Entry 7WO7 (electron microscopy, 3.80 A resolution); this record covers chains A and B of the 3 polymer chains in the assembly.

# Chain A
Protein: mAb15 VH
Organism: Homo sapiens
Amino-acid sequence (225 residues; numbered 1 to 225; the number before each row is that of its first residue):
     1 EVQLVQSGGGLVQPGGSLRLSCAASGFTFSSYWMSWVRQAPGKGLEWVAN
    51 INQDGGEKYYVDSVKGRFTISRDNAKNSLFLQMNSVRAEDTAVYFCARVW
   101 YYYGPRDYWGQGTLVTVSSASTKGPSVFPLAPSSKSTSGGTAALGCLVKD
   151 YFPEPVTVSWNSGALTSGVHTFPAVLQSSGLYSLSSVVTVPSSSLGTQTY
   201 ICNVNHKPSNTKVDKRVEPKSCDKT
Disulfide bonds: Cys22-Cys96, Cys146-Cys202

# Chain B
Protein: mAb15 VL
Organism: Homo sapiens
Amino-acid sequence (218 residues; row label = number of the first residue in the row):
     1 DIVMTQPHSVSESPGKTVTISCTRSSGSIASNYVQWYQQRPGSSPTTVIY
    51 EDNQRPSGVPDRFSGSIDSSSNSASLTISGLKTEDEADYYCQSYDGSNHN
   101 VVFGGGTELTVLSQPKAAPSVTLFPPSSEELQANKATLVCLISDFYPGAV
   151 TVAWKADSSPVKAGVETTTPSKQSNNKYAASSYLSLTPEQWKSHRSYSCQ
   201 VTHEGSTVEKTVAPTECS
Unresolved in the structure: 1, 217-218
Disulfide bonds: Cys22-Cys91, Cys140-Cys199

# How chain A and chain B interact
Residue-residue contacts (67):
  Val37(A) - Phe103(B)  hydrophobic
  Gln39(A) - Gln39(B)  hydrogen bond
  Lys43(A) - Tyr90(B)
  Gly44(A) - Tyr90(B)
  Leu45(A) - Phe103(B)  hydrophobic
  Trp47(A) - His99(B)
  Trp47(A) - Asn100(B)
  Trp47(A) - Val101(B)
  Tyr59(A) - His99(B)
  Val61(A) - Asn100(B)
  Tyr101(A) - Glu51(B)  hydrogen bond
  Tyr102(A) - Tyr94(B)  hydrogen bond
  Tyr102(A) - His99(B)
  Tyr103(A) - Asn32(B)
  Tyr103(A) - Tyr33(B)
  Tyr103(A) - Tyr94(B)  hydrophobic
  Gly104(A) - Gln35(B)
  Pro105(A) - Gln35(B)
  Pro105(A) - Tyr37(B)
  Pro105(A) - Tyr50(B)  hydrophobic
  Arg106(A) - Tyr37(B)  hydrogen bond (backbone-side chain)
  Arg106(A) - Thr47(B)  hydrogen bond (backbone-side chain)
  Arg106(A) - Val101(B)
  Trp109(A) - Tyr37(B)  hydrophobic
  Trp109(A) - Pro45(B)
  Trp109(A) - Phe103(B)  hydrophobic
  Gly110(A) - Ser44(B)  hydrogen bond (backbone-side chain)
  Gln111(A) - Ser44(B)
  Phe128(A) - Glu130(B)
  Phe128(A) - Lys135(B)
  Pro129(A) - Ser127(B)  hydrogen bond (backbone-side chain)
  Pro129(A) - Glu129(B)
  Leu130(A) - Phe124(B)  hydrophobic
  Leu130(A) - Pro125(B)
  Leu130(A) - Pro126(B)
  Leu130(A) - Ser127(B)
  Ala131(A) - Pro125(B)
  Ala131(A) - Pro126(B)
  Ala131(A) - Ser127(B)  hydrogen bond (backbone-side chain)
  Ser133(A) - Pro125(B)
  Ser133(A) - Glu216(B)
  Ser134(A) - Val212(B)
  Lys135(A) - Val121(B)
  Lys135(A) - Leu123(B)
  Lys135(A) - Lys210(B)
  Ser136(A) - Phe124(B)
  Thr141(A) - Asp144(B)  hydrogen bond
  Ala143(A) - Phe124(B)
  Leu147(A) - Thr137(B)
  Leu147(A) - Tyr183(B)
  Lys149(A) - Lys135(B)
  Thr171(A) - Ser171(B)  hydrogen bond (backbone-side chain)
  Phe172(A) - Leu141(B)  hydrophobic
  Phe172(A) - Thr169(B)
  Phe172(A) - Ser171(B)
  Phe172(A) - Ala179(B)
  Pro173(A) - Thr168(B)
  Pro173(A) - Thr169(B)
  Pro173(A) - Ser171(B)
  Ala174(A) - Thr169(B)  hydrogen bond (backbone-side chain)
  Val175(A) - Glu166(B)
  Ser183(A) - Tyr183(B)
  Ser185(A) - Tyr183(B)  hydrogen bond
  Val187(A) - Leu141(B)  hydrophobic
  Arg216(A) - Glu129(B)
  Glu218(A) - Ser128(B)
  Lys220(A) - Glu216(B)  salt bridge
Other interface residues (no listed pair), chain A (44 interface residues in all): Asn50, Phe95, Asp107, Leu176
Other interface residues (no listed pair), chain B (43 interface residues in all): Gln92, Gly105, Thr122, Ser181, Thr211

# Overview
The interface between chain A and chain B involves 44 residues on one side and 43 on the other; the contacts
include 12 hydrogen bonds and 1 salt bridge. Polar contacts include Lys220(A)-Glu216(B), Gln39(A)-Gln39(B) and
Tyr101(A)-Glu51(B).
Chain A is mAb15 VH and chain B is mAb15 VL, both from Homo sapiens; the structure, Locally refined region of
SARS-CoV-2 Spike in complex with IgG 553-15, was determined by electron microscopy (same publication as 7WO4,
7WO5 and 7WOG).
